3O82 - chain A; structure by X-ray diffraction, 2.70 A resolution.

Chain A:
Protein: Peptide arylation enzyme
Organism: Acinetobacter baumannii
Notes: EC 6.2.1.-; fragment: BasE
UniProt: B2HVG8 (B2HVG8_ACIBC); residue numbers follow UniProt; this construct covers 1-542
Chain sequence (544 residues; row label = number of the first residue in the row; numbers below 1 keep their minus sign (Gly-1 is residue -1)):
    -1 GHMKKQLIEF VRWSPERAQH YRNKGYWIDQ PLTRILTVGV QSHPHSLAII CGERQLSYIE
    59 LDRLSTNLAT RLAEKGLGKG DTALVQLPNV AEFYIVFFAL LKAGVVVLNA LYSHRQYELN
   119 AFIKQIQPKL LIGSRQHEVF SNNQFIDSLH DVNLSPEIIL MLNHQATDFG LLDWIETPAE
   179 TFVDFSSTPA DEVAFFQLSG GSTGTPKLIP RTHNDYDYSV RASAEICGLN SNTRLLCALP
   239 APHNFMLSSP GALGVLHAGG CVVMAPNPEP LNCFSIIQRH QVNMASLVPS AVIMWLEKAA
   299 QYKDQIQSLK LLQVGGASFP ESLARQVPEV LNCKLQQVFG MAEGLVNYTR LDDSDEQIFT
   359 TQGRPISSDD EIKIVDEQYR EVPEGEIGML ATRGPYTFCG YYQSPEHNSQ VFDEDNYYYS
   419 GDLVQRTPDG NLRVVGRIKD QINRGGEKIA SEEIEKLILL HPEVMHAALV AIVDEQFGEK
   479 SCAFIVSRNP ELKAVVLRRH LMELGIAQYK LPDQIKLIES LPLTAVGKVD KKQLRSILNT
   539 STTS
Not modelled in the structure: -1 to 2, 438-542
Construct notes: expression tag (-1 to 0); engineered mutation Leu45 (Pro in B2HVG8)
Bound ions: Ca2+ site 1: Gln53, Glu58; Ca2+ site 2: Gln305, Leu307, Asn330
Ligand contacts: HP8 (5'-O-{[(2,3-dihydroxyphenyl)carbonyl]sulfamoyl}adenosine): Gly198, His241, Asn242, Phe243, Ser247, Gly313, Gly314, Ala315, Ser316, Val336, Phe337, Gly338, Met339, Ala340, Glu341, Val344, Gln360, Ser418, Asp420, Val432
What the authors report for this chain:
  - conformationally variable residues (side-chain flip): Arg435
  - binding site for HP8: Asn242, Phe243
  - specificity-determining residues: Ser247, Val344 (by similarity / conservation)

Summary:
Chain A binds compound HP8. The Ca2+ site 1 is built by Gln53 and Glu58. The Ca2+ site 2 is built by Gln305,
Leu307 and Asn330. From the paper: a binding site for HP8 at Asn242 and Phe243; specificity determinants
Ser247 and Val344.
Chain A is Peptide arylation enzyme (Acinetobacter baumannii); the structure, Structure of BasE N-terminal
domain from Acinetobacter baumannii bound to 5'-O-[N-(2,3-dihydroxybenzoyl)sulfamoyl] adenosine, was
determined by X-ray diffraction (same publication as 3O83 and 3O84).
